PDB entry 4HXG | X-ray diffraction, 2.70 A resolution | chains B and E of the 6 polymer chains in the assembly

[Chain B (and E)]
Protein: Putative uncharacterized protein PH0594
Source organism: Pyrococcus horikoshii
Notes: EC 3.4.19.1; chain E of this document is another copy of the same molecule, construct and numbering; everything in this record applies to it too
UniProt: O58323 (O58323_PYRHO); residues 1-622 here = UniProt positions 1-622
Amino-acid sequence (622 residues; each row starts with the number of its first residue):
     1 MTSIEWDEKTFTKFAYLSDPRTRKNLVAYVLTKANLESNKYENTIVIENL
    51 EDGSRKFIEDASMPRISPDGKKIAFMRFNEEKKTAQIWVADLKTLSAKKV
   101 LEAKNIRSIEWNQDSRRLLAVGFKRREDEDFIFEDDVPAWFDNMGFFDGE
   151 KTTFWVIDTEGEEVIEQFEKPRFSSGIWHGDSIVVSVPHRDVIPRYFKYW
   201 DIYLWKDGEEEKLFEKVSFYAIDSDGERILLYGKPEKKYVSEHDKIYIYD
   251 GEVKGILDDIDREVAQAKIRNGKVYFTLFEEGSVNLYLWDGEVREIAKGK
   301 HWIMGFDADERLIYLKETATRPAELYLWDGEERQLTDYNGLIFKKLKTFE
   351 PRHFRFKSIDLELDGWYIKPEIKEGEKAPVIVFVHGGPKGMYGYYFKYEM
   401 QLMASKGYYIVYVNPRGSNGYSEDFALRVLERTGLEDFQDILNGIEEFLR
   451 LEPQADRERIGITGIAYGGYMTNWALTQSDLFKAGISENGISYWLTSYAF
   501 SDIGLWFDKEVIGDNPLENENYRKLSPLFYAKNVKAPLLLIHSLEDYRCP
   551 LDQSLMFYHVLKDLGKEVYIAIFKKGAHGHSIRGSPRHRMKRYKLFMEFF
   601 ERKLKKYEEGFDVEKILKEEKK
Unresolved in the structure: 1-3, 80-82, 619-622 (chain E: 1-2, 80-82, 619-622)
Sequence notes: engineered mutation Ala-466 (Ser in O58323)
Bound ions: Mg2+ site 1: Glu-42 (shared with 2 residues of chain C); Mg2+ site 2: Lys-99, Glu-162
Ligand contacts:
  - hexane-1,6-diol (HEZ), molecule 1: Trp-140, Ser-543, Leu-544, Asp-546, Tyr-547, Pro-550, Leu-551
  - hexane-1,6-diol (HEZ), molecule 2: Gly-386, Gly-387, Ala-466, Tyr-467, Ile-491, Trp-494, Ser-497, Ser-501, Ile-503, Phe-507, Asp-508, Arg-548, Cys-549, His-578

[Chain B / chain E interface]
Contacting residue pairs (119):
  Asp-128(B) / Lys-574(E)  hydrogen bond (backbone-side chain)
  Asp-128(B) / Lys-591(E)  salt bridge
  Glu-129(B) / Lys-574(E)
  Glu-129(B) / Arg-587(E)  salt bridge
  Asp-130(B) / Phe-573(E)
  Asp-130(B) / Lys-574(E)  hydrogen bond (backbone-backbone)
  Asp-130(B) / Arg-587(E)  salt bridge
  Asp-130(B) / His-588(E)
  Asp-130(B) / Lys-591(E)  salt bridge
  Phe-131(B) / Ile-572(E)
  Phe-131(B) / Phe-573(E)  hydrophobic
  Phe-131(B) / Leu-617(E)  hydrophobic
  Ile-132(B) / Ile-570(E)
  Ile-132(B) / Ala-571(E)
  Ile-132(B) / Ile-572(E)  hydrogen bond (backbone-backbone)
  Ile-132(B) / Lys-574(E)
  Phe-133(B) / Tyr-569(E)  hydrophobic
  Phe-133(B) / Ile-570(E)
  Phe-133(B) / Ala-571(E)  hydrophobic
  Phe-133(B) / Phe-611(E)  hydrophobic
  Glu-134(B) / Tyr-558(E)  hydrogen bond (backbone-side chain)
  Glu-134(B) / Tyr-569(E)
  Glu-134(B) / Ile-570(E)  hydrogen bond (backbone-backbone)
  Asp-135(B) / Tyr-558(E)
  Asp-135(B) / Lys-562(E)  hydrogen bond (backbone-side chain)
  Asp-136(B) / Tyr-558(E)  hydrogen bond (backbone-side chain)
  Val-137(B) / Lys-562(E)
  Pro-138(B) / His-559(E)
  Ala-139(B) / Leu-555(E)  hydrophobic
  Ala-139(B) / His-559(E)  hydrogen bond (backbone-side chain)
  Trp-140(B) / Leu-551(E)  hydrophobic
  Phe-146(B) / Leu-544(E)  hydrophobic
  Phe-146(B) / Ile-572(E)  hydrophobic
  Val-192(B) / Lys-562(E)
  Val-192(B) / Asp-563(E)
  Val-192(B) / Gly-565(E)
  Ile-193(B) / Lys-562(E)
  Ile-193(B) / Asp-563(E)
  Tyr-493(B) / Tyr-493(E)  hydrogen bond
  Tyr-493(B) / Leu-495(E)  hydrophobic
  Tyr-493(B) / Arg-523(E)
  Leu-495(B) / Tyr-493(E)  hydrophobic
  Leu-495(B) / Phe-529(E)  hydrophobic
  Thr-496(B) / Thr-496(E)
  Thr-496(B) / Met-556(E)
  Tyr-498(B) / Val-560(E)  hydrophobic
  Tyr-498(B) / Asp-563(E)  hydrogen bond
  Ala-499(B) / Leu-555(E)
  Ala-499(B) / Met-556(E)
  Ala-499(B) / His-559(E)  hydrogen bond (backbone-side chain)
  Ala-499(B) / Val-560(E)  hydrophobic
  Phe-500(B) / Asp-552(E)
  Phe-500(B) / Leu-555(E)  hydrophobic
  Phe-500(B) / Met-556(E)  hydrophobic
  Phe-500(B) / His-559(E)
  Leu-505(B) / His-559(E)
  Leu-505(B) / Asp-563(E)
  Lys-509(B) / Asp-563(E)  salt bridge
  Leu-517(B) / Arg-523(E)  hydrogen bond (backbone-side chain)
  Leu-517(B) / Leu-528(E)
  Leu-517(B) / Phe-529(E)
  Arg-523(B) / Arg-523(E)
  Leu-528(B) / Leu-517(E)
  Phe-529(B) / Leu-495(E)  hydrophobic
  Phe-529(B) / Leu-517(E)
  Leu-544(B) / Phe-146(E)  hydrophobic
  Asp-552(B) / Phe-500(E)
  Leu-555(B) / Ala-139(E)  hydrophobic
  Leu-555(B) / Trp-140(E)
  Leu-555(B) / Phe-500(E)  hydrophobic
  Met-556(B) / Thr-496(E)
  Met-556(B) / Ala-499(E)  hydrophobic
  Met-556(B) / Phe-500(E)
  Tyr-558(B) / Glu-134(E)  hydrogen bond (side chain-backbone)
  Tyr-558(B) / Asp-135(E)  hydrogen bond (side chain-backbone)
  Tyr-558(B) / Asp-136(E)  hydrogen bond (side chain-backbone)
  Tyr-558(B) / Val-137(E)  hydrophobic
  His-559(B) / Val-137(E)
  His-559(B) / Pro-138(E)
  His-559(B) / Ala-139(E)  hydrogen bond (side chain-backbone)
  His-559(B) / Ala-499(E)  hydrogen bond (side chain-backbone)
  His-559(B) / Phe-500(E)
  His-559(B) / Ser-501(E)
  His-559(B) / Leu-505(E)
  Lys-562(B) / Asp-135(E)  hydrogen bond (side chain-backbone)
  Lys-562(B) / Val-137(E)
  Lys-562(B) / Val-192(E)
  Lys-562(B) / Ile-193(E)
  Asp-563(B) / Val-192(E)
  Asp-563(B) / Ile-193(E)
  Asp-563(B) / Tyr-498(E)  hydrogen bond
  Asp-563(B) / Leu-505(E)
  Asp-563(B) / Lys-509(E)  salt bridge
  Gly-565(B) / Val-192(E)
  Tyr-569(B) / Phe-133(E)  hydrophobic
  Tyr-569(B) / Glu-134(E)
  Tyr-569(B) / Asp-135(E)
  Ile-570(B) / Ile-132(E)
  Ile-570(B) / Phe-133(E)
  Ile-570(B) / Glu-134(E)  hydrogen bond (backbone-backbone)
  Ala-571(B) / Phe-131(E)  hydrophobic
  Ala-571(B) / Ile-132(E)
  Ala-571(B) / Phe-133(E)  hydrophobic
  Ile-572(B) / Phe-131(E)
  Ile-572(B) / Ile-132(E)  hydrogen bond (backbone-backbone)
  Ile-572(B) / Phe-146(E)  hydrophobic
  Phe-573(B) / Asp-130(E)
  Phe-573(B) / Phe-131(E)  hydrophobic
  Lys-574(B) / Asp-128(E)  hydrogen bond (side chain-backbone)
  Lys-574(B) / Glu-129(E)
  Lys-574(B) / Asp-130(E)  hydrogen bond (backbone-backbone)
  Lys-574(B) / Ile-132(E)
  Arg-587(B) / Asp-130(E)  salt bridge
  His-588(B) / Asp-130(E)
  Lys-591(B) / Asp-128(E)  salt bridge
  Lys-591(B) / Asp-130(E)  salt bridge
  Phe-611(B) / Phe-133(E)  hydrophobic
  Val-613(B) / Phe-131(E)  hydrophobic
  Val-613(B) / Phe-133(E)  hydrophobic
Interface residues without a listed pair, chain B (55 interface residues in all): Arg-126, Ser-501, Leu-539, Leu-551, Val-560, Lys-575, Leu-595
Interface residues without a listed pair, chain E (55 interface residues in all): Leu-539, Lys-575, Leu-595, Val-613

[Overview]
The chain B/chain E interface involves 55 residues from each chain, with 23 hydrogen bonds and 9 salt bridges.
Polar contacts include Asp-128(B)/Lys-591(E), Glu-129(B)/Arg-587(E) and Asp-130(B)/Arg-587(E). Ligands of
chain B: hexane-1,6-diol. Lys-99(B) and Glu-162(B) form the Mg2+ site 2.
Both chains are Putative uncharacterized protein PH0594 (Pyrococcus horikoshii). Entry 4HXG (Pyrococcus
horikoshii acylaminoacyl peptidase (orthorhombic crystal form)) was determined by X-ray diffraction together
with 4HXE and 4HXF from the same study.
